Entry 7F7I (X-ray diffraction, 2.60 A resolution); this record covers chains A and G.

== Chain A ==
Name: Disks large homolog 4
From: Rattus norvegicus
UniProt: P31016 (DLG4_RAT); residues 531-713 here = UniProt positions 531-713
Sequence (205 residues; numbered 509 to 713; the number before each row is that of its first residue):
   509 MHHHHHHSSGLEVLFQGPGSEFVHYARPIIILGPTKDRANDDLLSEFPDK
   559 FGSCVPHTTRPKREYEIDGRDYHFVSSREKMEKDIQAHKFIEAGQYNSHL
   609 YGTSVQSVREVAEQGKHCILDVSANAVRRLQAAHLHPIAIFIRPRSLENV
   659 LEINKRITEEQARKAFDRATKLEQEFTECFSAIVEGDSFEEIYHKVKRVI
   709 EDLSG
Not modelled in the structure: 509-531
Sequence notes: initiating methionine (509); expression tag (510-530)
Curated features (UniProtKB/Swiss-Prot):
  - modified residue: Tyr580 (Phosphotyrosine), Ser606 (Phosphoserine), Ser654 (Phosphoserine)

== Chain G ==
Name: Ace-arg-ile-arg-arg-asp-glu-tyr-leu-lyz-ala-ile-gln-NH2
Sequence (14 residues; numbered -6 to 7; the number before each row is that of its first residue; numbers below 1 keep their minus sign (ACE-6 is residue -6)):
    -6 XRIRRDEYLXAIQX
Modified / non-standard residues: ACE (acetyl group) at position -6; LYZ (5-hydroxylysine) at position 3; NH2 (amino group) at position 7

== Interface between chain A and chain G ==
Residue-residue contacts (28):
  Asp545(A) - Arg-5(G)  salt bridge
  Asp549(A) - Arg-3(G)  salt bridge
  Leu552(A) - ACE_-6(G)
  Pro564(A) - Ile-4(G)  hydrophobic
  Pro564(A) - Tyr1(G)  hydrophobic
  Arg568(A) - Glu0(G)  salt bridge
  Arg571(A) - Arg-2(G)
  Arg571(A) - Glu0(G)  salt bridge
  Glu574(A) - Arg-2(G)  salt bridge
  Asp579(A) - Arg-2(G)  salt bridge
  Tyr580(A) - Arg-2(G)
  Tyr580(A) - Tyr1(G)
  Glu600(A) - Tyr1(G)  hydrogen bond
  Glu600(A) - Ile5(G)
  Ala601(A) - Ile5(G)
  Gly602(A) - Ala4(G)
  Gly602(A) - Ile5(G)
  Gln603(A) - Ala4(G)  hydrogen bond (backbone-backbone)
  Tyr604(A) - Glu0(G)
  Tyr604(A) - LYZ_3(G)
  Tyr604(A) - Ala4(G)  hydrophobic
  Tyr609(A) - Glu0(G)
  Tyr609(A) - Tyr1(G)  hydrophobic
  Tyr609(A) - Ala4(G)  hydrophobic
  Gly610(A) - Tyr1(G)
  Thr611(A) - Tyr1(G)  hydrogen bond
  Ile627(A) - ACE_-6(G)
  Asp629(A) - Arg-5(G)  salt bridge
Interface features reported in the paper:
  - residue pairs: Arg568(A)-Glu0(G) (salt bridge), Arg571(A)-Glu0(G) (salt bridge)

== In short ==
The interface between chain A and chain G involves 19 residues on one side and 10 on the other, with 3
hydrogen bonds and 7 salt bridges. Polar pairs include Asp545(A)-Arg-5(G), Asp549(A)-Arg-3(G) and
Arg568(A)-Glu0(G). The authors report salt bridges between Arg568(A) and Glu0(G) and Arg571(A) and Glu0(G).
Here chain A is Disks large homolog 4 (Rattus norvegicus) and chain G is
Ace-arg-ile-arg-arg-asp-glu-tyr-leu-lyz-ala-ile-gln-NH2. Entry 7F7I (Stapled Peptide Inhibitor in complex with
PSD95 GK domain) was determined by X-ray diffraction (same publication as 7F7G).
